Entry 5MII (X-ray diffraction, 2.37 A resolution); this record covers chains A and C.

== Chain A (and C) ==
Protein: Carboxyl esterase 2
Organism: Tuber melanosporum (strain Mel28)
Notes: chain C of this document is another copy of the same molecule, construct and numbering; everything in this record applies to it too
UniProtKB: D5GA36 (D5GA36_TUBMM); residues 1-347 here = UniProt positions 1-347
Amino-acid sequence (347 residues; numbered 1 to 347; the number before each row is that of its first residue):
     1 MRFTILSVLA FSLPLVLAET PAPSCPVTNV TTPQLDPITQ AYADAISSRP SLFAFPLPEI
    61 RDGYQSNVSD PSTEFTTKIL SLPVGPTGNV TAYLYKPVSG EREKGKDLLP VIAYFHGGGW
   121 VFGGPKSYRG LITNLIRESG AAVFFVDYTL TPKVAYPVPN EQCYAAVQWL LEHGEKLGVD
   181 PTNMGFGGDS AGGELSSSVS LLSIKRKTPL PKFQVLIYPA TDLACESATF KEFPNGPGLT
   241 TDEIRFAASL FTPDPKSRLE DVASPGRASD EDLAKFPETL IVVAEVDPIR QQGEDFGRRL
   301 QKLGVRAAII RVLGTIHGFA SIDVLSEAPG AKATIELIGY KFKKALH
Not modelled in the structure: 1-33, 100-106 (chain C: 1-33, 69-71, 99-106)
Modified residues: Ser190 (O-benzylsulfonyl-serine; SEB)
From the paper describing this entry:
  - conformationally variable residues (loop rearrangement): Leu57 to Ile60
  - mutagenesis - V286A, R298A: unchanged catalytic activity
  - mutagenesis - E285A, E285A/R298A, R298A (Tm change 9 degC): decreased stability
  - mutagenesis - E285A, E285A/R298A: decreased catalytic activity
  - mutagenesis - R298A: unchanged binding to Carboxyl esterase 2 (chain A)

== How chain A and chain C interact ==
Pairs across the interface (52; chain A residue first):
  Asp36(A) - Gln301(C)
  Pro37(A) - Gln301(C)
  Glu138(A) - Tyr340(C)  hydrogen bond
  Glu285(A) - Arg298(C)  salt bridge
  Glu294(A) - Leu313(C)
  Arg298(A) - Glu285(C)  salt bridge
  Arg298(A) - Leu313(C)
  Gln301(A) - Gln34(C)
  Gln301(A) - Asp36(C)
  Gln301(A) - Pro37(C)
  Gln301(A) - Leu313(C)
  Arg306(A) - Ile38(C)
  Arg306(A) - Glu327(C)  hydrogen bond (side chain-backbone)
  Arg306(A) - Ala328(C)
  Arg306(A) - Pro329(C)
  Ala307(A) - Pro329(C)
  Ala308(A) - Pro329(C)
  Ala308(A) - Gly330(C)
  Ile309(A) - Arg311(C)
  Ile309(A) - Val312(C)
  Ile309(A) - Leu313(C)  hydrogen bond (backbone-backbone)
  Ile310(A) - Ile310(C)  hydrophobic
  Ile310(A) - Arg311(C)
  Arg311(A) - Ile309(C)
  Arg311(A) - Ile310(C)
  Arg311(A) - Arg311(C)  hydrogen bond (backbone-backbone)
  Val312(A) - Ile309(C)
  Leu313(A) - Glu294(C)
  Leu313(A) - Arg298(C)
  Leu313(A) - Gln301(C)
  Leu313(A) - Ile309(C)  hydrogen bond (backbone-backbone)
  Glu327(A) - Arg306(C)  hydrogen bond (backbone-side chain)
  Ala328(A) - Arg306(C)
  Pro329(A) - Arg306(C)
  Pro329(A) - Ala307(C)
  Pro329(A) - Ala308(C)
  Gly330(A) - Ala308(C)
  Lys332(A) - Lys344(C)
  Ala333(A) - Leu337(C)
  Thr334(A) - Ile310(C)
  Glu336(A) - Tyr340(C)
  Glu336(A) - Lys341(C)  salt bridge
  Glu336(A) - Lys344(C)
  Leu337(A) - Ala333(C)
  Leu337(A) - Leu337(C)  hydrophobic
  Tyr340(A) - Glu138(C)  hydrogen bond
  Tyr340(A) - Glu336(C)
  Tyr340(A) - Tyr340(C)  hydrophobic
  Lys341(A) - Ala333(C)
  Lys341(A) - Glu336(C)  salt bridge
  Lys344(A) - Glu138(C)  salt bridge
  Lys344(A) - Glu336(C)  salt bridge
Also at the interface, not in a pair above, chain A (33 interface residues in all): Gln34, Leu35, Ile38, Glu278, Gly304, Gly314
Also at the interface, not in a pair above, chain C (32 interface residues in all): Leu35, Arg137, Gly314, Lys332, Thr334

== In short ==
33 residues of chain A and 32 residues of chain C are in contact; the contacts include 7 hydrogen bonds and 6
salt bridges. Polar pairs include Glu285(A)-Arg298(C), Glu336(A)-Lys341(C) and Lys344(A)-Glu138(C). From the
paper: E285A, E285A/R298A and R298A of chain A reduce stability; conformational variability at Leu57(A).
Both chains are Carboxyl esterase 2 (Tuber melanosporum (strain Mel28)). Entry 5MII (Crystal structure of
carboxyl esterase 2 (TmelEST2) from mycorrhizal fungus Tuber melanosporum) was determined by X-ray diffraction
together with 5MIF from the same study.
